Entry 6TT3 (X-ray diffraction, 1.70 A resolution); this record covers chain A.

# Chain A
Molecule: Angiotensin-converting enzyme
From: Homo sapiens
Notes: EC 3.2.1.-, 3.4.15.1
UniProtKB: P12821 (ACE_HUMAN); residues 1-628 here correspond to UniProt positions 30-657 (UniProt number = residue number + 29)
Sequence (629 residues; each row starts with the number of its first residue):
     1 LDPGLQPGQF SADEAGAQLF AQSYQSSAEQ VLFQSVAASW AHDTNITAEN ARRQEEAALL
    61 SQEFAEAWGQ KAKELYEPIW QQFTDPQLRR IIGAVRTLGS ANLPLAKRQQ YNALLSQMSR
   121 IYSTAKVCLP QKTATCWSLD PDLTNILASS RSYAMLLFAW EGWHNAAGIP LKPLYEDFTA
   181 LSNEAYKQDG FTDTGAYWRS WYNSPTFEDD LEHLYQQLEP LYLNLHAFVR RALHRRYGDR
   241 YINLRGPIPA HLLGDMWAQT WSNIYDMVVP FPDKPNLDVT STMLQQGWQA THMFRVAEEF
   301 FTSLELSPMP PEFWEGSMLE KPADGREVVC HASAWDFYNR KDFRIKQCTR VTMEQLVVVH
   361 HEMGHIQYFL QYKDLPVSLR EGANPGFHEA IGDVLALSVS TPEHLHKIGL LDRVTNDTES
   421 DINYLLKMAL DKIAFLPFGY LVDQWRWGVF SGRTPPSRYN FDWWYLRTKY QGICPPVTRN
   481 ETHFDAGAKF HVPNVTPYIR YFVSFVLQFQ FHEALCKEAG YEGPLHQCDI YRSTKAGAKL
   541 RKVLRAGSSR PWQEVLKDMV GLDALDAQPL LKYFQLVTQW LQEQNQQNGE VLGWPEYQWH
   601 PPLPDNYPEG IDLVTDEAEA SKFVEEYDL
Unresolved in the structure: 130-134, 609-629
Disulfide bonds: Cys128-Cys136, Cys330-Cys348, Cys516-Cys528
Glycans and other covalent adducts: N-acetylglucosamine (NAG) linked to Asn45; glycan linked to Asn416, Asn480
Construct notes: conflict Gln9 (Asn38 in P12821), Gln25 (Asn54 in P12821), Gln82 (Asn111 in P12821), Gln117 (Asn146 in P12821), Gln131 (Asn160 in P12821), Thr260 (Ser289 in P12821), Ser262 (Glu291 in P12821), Gln289 (Asn318 in P12821), Glu354 (Asp383 in P12821), Val357 (Ser386 in P12821), Val358 (Thr387 in P12821), Phe369 (Tyr398 in P12821), Glu381 (Arg410 in P12821), Asp431 (Glu460 in P12821), Arg545 (Gln574 in P12821), Leu576 (Pro605 in P12821); expression tag (629)
Bound ions: Zn2+: His361, His365, Glu389 (together with BJ2)
Residues lining bound ligands:
  - bicine (BCN), molecule 1: Ser39, Ser333, Ala334, Trp335, Asp336, Phe369
  - bicine (BCN), molecule 2: Tyr338, Phe369, Tyr372, Arg380, Glu381, His388, Arg500
  - BJ2 ((2S)-1-[(2S)-2-[[(1S)-1-[(2S)-1-[(2S)-2-azanyl-4-oxidanyl-4-oxidanylidene-butanoyl]pyrrolidin-2-yl]-2-oxidanyl-2-oxidanylidene-ethyl]amino]propanoyl]pyrrolidine-2-carboxylic acid): Gln259, His331, Ala332, Ser333, Ala334, Val358, His361, Glu362, His365, Phe369, His388, Glu389, Phe435, Lys489, Phe490, His491, Thr496, Tyr498, Tyr501
  - boric acid (BO3), molecule 1: Arg199, Glu208, Trp447, Ser451
  - boric acid (BO3), molecule 2: Val357, His361, Asp393, Asp431, Lys432, Phe505
  - boric acid (BO3), molecule 3: Glu513, Asp566, Gln568, Pro569, Lys572
UniProt features mapped onto this chain:
  - active site: Glu362 (Proton acceptor 1), His491 (Proton donor 1)
  - binding site (chloride): Tyr202, Arg500
  - binding site (Zn(2+)): His361, His365, Glu389
  - site: Asn494 (Not glycosylated)
  - glycosylation (N-linked (GlcNAc...) asparagine): Asn45, Asn416, Asn480
What the authors report for this chain:
  - Zn2+ coordination: Glu389
  - binding site for BJ2: Gln259, His331, Ala334, His365, Glu389, Lys489, Phe490, His491, Thr496, Tyr498, Tyr501
  - contacts within the chain: Asn263-Glu354 (water-mediated contact)
  - post-translational modification sites: Asn45, Asn416, Asn480 (citing earlier work)

# Summary
Ligands of chain A: 3 copies of boric acid, compound BJ2 and bicine. Covalently linked N-acetylglucosamine: at
Asn45. UniProt lists active-site residues Glu362 and His491, chloride-binding residues Tyr202 and Arg500 and 3
Zn2+-binding residues. From the paper: a binding site for BJ2 at Gln259, His331 and Ala334 among others; Zn2+
coordination by Glu389.
Chain A is Angiotensin-converting enzyme (Homo sapiens); the structure, Crystal structure of 'Res_S2 mutant
human Angiotensin-1 converting enzyme N-domain in complex with SG6, was determined by X-ray diffraction,
deposited together with 6TT1 and 6TT4.
